Entry 1OGG (X-ray diffraction, 1.97 A resolution); this record covers chains A and B.

[Chain A (and B)]
Protein: Chitinase B
Source organism: Serratia marcescens
Notes: EC 3.2.1.14; chain B of this document is another copy of the same molecule, construct and numbering; everything in this record applies to it too
Reference sequence: P11797 (CHIB_SERMA); numbering as in UniProt (aligned over 1-499)
Chain sequence (499 residues; each row starts with the number of its first residue):
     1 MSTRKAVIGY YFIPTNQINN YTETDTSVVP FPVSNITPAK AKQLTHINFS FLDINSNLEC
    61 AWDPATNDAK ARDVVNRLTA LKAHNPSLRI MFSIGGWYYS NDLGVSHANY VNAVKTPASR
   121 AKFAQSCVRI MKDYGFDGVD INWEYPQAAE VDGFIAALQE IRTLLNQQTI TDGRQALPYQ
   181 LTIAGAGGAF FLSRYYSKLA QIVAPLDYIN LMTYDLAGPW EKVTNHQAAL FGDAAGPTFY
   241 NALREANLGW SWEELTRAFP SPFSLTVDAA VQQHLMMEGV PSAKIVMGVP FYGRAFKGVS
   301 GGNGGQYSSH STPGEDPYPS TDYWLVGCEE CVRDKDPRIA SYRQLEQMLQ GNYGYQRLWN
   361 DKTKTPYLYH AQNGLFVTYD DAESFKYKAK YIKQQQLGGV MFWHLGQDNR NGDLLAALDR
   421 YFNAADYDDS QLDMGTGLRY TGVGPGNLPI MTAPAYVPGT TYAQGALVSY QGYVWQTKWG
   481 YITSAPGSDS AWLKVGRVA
Not modelled in the structure: 1-2
Sequence notes: engineered mutation Asn142 (Asp in P11797); conflict Val498 (Leu in P11797)
Disulfides: Cys328-Cys331
Ligand contacts: allosamizoline / 2-acetamido-2-deoxy-beta-D-allopyranose: Tyr10, Phe12, Pro14, Phe51, Gly96, Trp97, Tyr98, Asn142, Glu144, Ala184, Met212, Tyr214, Asp215, Tyr292, Arg294, Asp334, Ile339, Met401, Trp403, His404, Gln407
UniProt features mapped onto this chain:
  - active site: Glu144 (Proton donor)
  - binding site (chitin): Asp68, Ala69, Gly95 to Tyr98, Tyr145, Met212 to Asp215, Trp403
From the paper describing this entry:
  - conformationally variable residues (side-chain flip): Tyr10, Ser93
  - mutagenesis - D142N: decreased binding to allosamidin

[Interface between chain A and chain B]
Contacting residue pairs (48; chain A residue first):
  Asp102(A) - Thr483(B)  hydrogen bond
  Gln147(A) - Ser484(B)
  Ala148(A) - Ser488(B)
  Phe190(A) - Trp479(B)  hydrophobic
  Ser193(A) - Trp479(B)
  Ser193(A) - Ser490(B)  hydrogen bond
  Arg194(A) - Thr483(B)
  Trp220(A) - Tyr481(B)  hydrogen bond (backbone-side chain)
  Tyr240(A) - Glu253(B)  hydrogen bond
  Tyr240(A) - Lys478(B)
  Tyr240(A) - Trp479(B)  hydrophobic
  Ala242(A) - Trp479(B)  hydrophobic
  Arg244(A) - Trp252(B)  hydrogen bond (backbone-backbone)
  Arg244(A) - Glu253(B)  salt bridge
  Glu245(A) - Ser251(B)  hydrogen bond
  Glu245(A) - Trp252(B)  hydrogen bond (side chain-backbone)
  Glu245(A) - Glu253(B)  hydrogen bond (side chain-backbone)
  Glu245(A) - Lys478(B)  salt bridge
  Glu245(A) - Ser490(B)
  Ser251(A) - Glu245(B)  hydrogen bond
  Trp252(A) - Arg244(B)  hydrogen bond (backbone-backbone)
  Trp252(A) - Glu245(B)  hydrogen bond (backbone-side chain)
  Trp252(A) - Trp252(B)
  Trp252(A) - Leu255(B)
  Trp252(A) - Thr256(B)  hydrogen bond
  Glu253(A) - Tyr240(B)  hydrogen bond
  Glu253(A) - Glu245(B)  hydrogen bond (backbone-side chain)
  Leu255(A) - Trp252(B)
  Thr256(A) - Trp252(B)  hydrogen bond
  Trp359(A) - Asp361(B)  hydrogen bond
  Asn360(A) - Asp361(B)
  Asp361(A) - Asp361(B)  hydrogen bond (backbone-side chain)
  Lys362(A) - Asp361(B)  hydrogen bond (backbone-side chain)
  Lys364(A) - Asp361(B)  salt bridge
  Gly459(A) - Leu103(B)
  Thr461(A) - Leu103(B)
  Lys478(A) - Tyr240(B)
  Lys478(A) - Glu245(B)  salt bridge
  Trp479(A) - Phe190(B)  hydrophobic
  Trp479(A) - Ala242(B)  hydrophobic
  Tyr481(A) - Trp220(B)  hydrogen bond (side chain-backbone)
  Thr483(A) - Asp102(B)  hydrogen bond
  Thr483(A) - Leu103(B)
  Thr483(A) - Arg194(B)
  Ser484(A) - Gln147(B)  hydrogen bond
  Ser488(A) - Gln147(B)
  Asp489(A) - Gln147(B)
  Ser490(A) - Glu245(B)
Also at the interface, not in a pair above, chain A (35 interface residues in all): Leu103, Ala149, Ala246, Trp250
Also at the interface, not in a pair above, chain B (28 interface residues in all): Ala148, Ser193, Trp250, Gly459, Thr461

[Overview]
The interface between chain A and chain B involves 35 residues on one side and 28 on the other; the contacts
include 21 hydrogen bonds and 4 salt bridges. Among the polar pairs are Arg244(A)-Glu253(B),
Glu245(A)-Lys478(B) and Lys364(A)-Asp361(B). The paper reports that D142N of chain A reduces binding to
allosamidin; conformational variability at Tyr10(A) and Ser93(A).
Both chains are Chitinase B (Serratia marcescens). Entry 1OGG (chitinase b from serratia marcescens mutant
d142n in complex with inhibitor allosamidin) was determined by X-ray diffraction.
